PDB entry 4O4J | X-ray diffraction, 2.20 A resolution | chains B and F of the 6 polymer chains in the assembly

[Chain B]
Name: Tubulin beta-2B chain
From: Bos taurus
Reference sequence: Q6B856 (TBB2B_BOVIN); the author numbering skips numbers that UniProt does not, so the offset changes along the chain: 1-42 = UniProt 1-42; 45-360 = UniProt 43-358; 369-455 = UniProt 359-445
Amino-acid sequence (445 residues; each row starts with the number of its first residue; note: 10 numbers in that range are skipped by the numbering (no residue carries them; nothing is unmodelled there)):
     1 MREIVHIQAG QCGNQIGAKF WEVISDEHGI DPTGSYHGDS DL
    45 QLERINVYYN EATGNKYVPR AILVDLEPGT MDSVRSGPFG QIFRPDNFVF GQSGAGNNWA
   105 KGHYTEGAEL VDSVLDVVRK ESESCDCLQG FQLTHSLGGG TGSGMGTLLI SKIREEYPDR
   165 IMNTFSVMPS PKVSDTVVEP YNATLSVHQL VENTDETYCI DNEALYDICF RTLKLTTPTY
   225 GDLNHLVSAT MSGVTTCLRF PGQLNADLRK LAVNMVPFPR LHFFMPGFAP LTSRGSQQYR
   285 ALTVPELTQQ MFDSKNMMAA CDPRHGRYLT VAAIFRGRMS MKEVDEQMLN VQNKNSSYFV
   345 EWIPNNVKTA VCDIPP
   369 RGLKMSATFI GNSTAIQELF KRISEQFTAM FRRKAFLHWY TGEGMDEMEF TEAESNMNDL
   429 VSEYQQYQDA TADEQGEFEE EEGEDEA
Not modelled in the structure: 439-455
Curated features (UniProtKB/Swiss-Prot):
  - motif: Met1 to Ile4 (MREI motif)
  - binding site (GTP): Gln11, Glu71, Ser140, Gly144, Thr145, Gly146, Asn206, Asn228
  - binding site (Mg(2+)): Glu71
  - modified residue: Ser40 (Phosphoserine), Thr57 (Phosphothreonine), Lys60 (N6-acetyllysine), Ser174 (Phosphoserine), Thr287 (Phosphothreonine), Thr292 (Phosphothreonine), Arg320 (Omega-N-methylarginine), Glu448 (5-glutamyl polyglutamate)
  - cross-link (Glycyl lysine isopeptide (Lys-Gly)): Lys60 (interchain with G-Cter in ubiquitin), Lys326 (interchain with G-Cter in ubiquitin)
Ion coordination: Mg2+: Gln11 (together with GDP)
Small-molecule neighbours:
  - GDP (guanosine-5'-diphosphate): Gly10, Gln11, Cys12, Gln15, Ile16, Asp69, Asn101, Ser140, Gly142, Gly143, Gly144, Thr145, Gly146, Ser147, Val171, Pro173, Val177, Asp179, Glu183, Asn206, Leu209, Tyr224, Leu227, Asn228
  - Peloruside A (POU): Gln293, Phe296, Asp297, Ser298, Met301, Pro307, Arg308, Tyr312, Val335, Asn339, Tyr342, Phe343

[Chain F]
Name: Tubulin-tyrosine ligase
From: Gallus gallus
Reference sequence: E1BQ43 (E1BQ43_CHICK); numbering as in UniProt (aligned over 1-378)
Amino-acid sequence (384 residues; each row starts with the number of its first residue):
     1 MYTFVVRDEN SSVYAEVSRL LLATGQWKRL RKDNPRFNLM LGERNRLPFG RLGHEPGLVQ
    61 LVNYYRGADK LCRKASLVKL IKTSPELSES CTWFPESYVI YPTNLKTPVA PAQNGIRHLI
   121 NNTRTDEREV FLAAYNRRRE GREGNVWIAK SSAGAKGEGI LISSEASELL DFIDEQGQVH
   181 VIQKYLEKPL LLEPGHRKFD IRSWVLVDHL YNIYLYREGV LRTSSEPYNS ANFQDKTCHL
   241 TNHCIQKEYS KNYGRYEEGN EMFFEEFNQY LMDALNTTLE NSILLQIKHI IRSCLMCIEP
   301 AISTKHLHYQ SFQLFGFDFM VDEELKVWLI EVNGAPACAQ KLYAELCQGI VDVAISSVFP
   361 LADTGQKTSQ PTSIFIKLHH HHHH
Not modelled in the structure: 98-177, 231-237, 246-253, 276-279, 281-284, 363-372, 379-384
Construct notes: expression tag (379-384)
Small-molecule neighbours: AMP-PCP (ACP; phosphomethylphosphonic acid adenylate ester): Lys74, Gln183, Lys184, Tyr185, Leu186, Lys198, Asp200, His239, Leu240, Thr241, Asn242, Asp318, Met320, Ile330, Glu331, Asn333

[Chain B / chain F interface]
Pairs across the interface (9):
  Arg311(B) - Arg31(F)
  Leu333(B) - Pro56(F)  hydrophobic
  Gln336(B) - Arg36(F)  hydrogen bond
  Asn337(B) - Arg36(F)  hydrogen bond
  Asn337(B) - Pro56(F)
  Asn337(B) - Gly57(F)
  Asn337(B) - Leu58(F)
  Ser340(B) - Asn34(F)  hydrogen bond
  Asn349(B) - Arg36(F)
Interface residues without a listed pair, chain B (8 interface residues in all): Ser341, Glu345
Interface residues without a listed pair, chain F (9 interface residues in all): Lys28, Leu30, Asp33

[Summary]
Chain B and chain F form an interface of 8 and 9 residues respectively, with 3 hydrogen bonds. Among the polar
pairs are Gln336(B)-Arg36(F), Asn337(B)-Arg36(F) and Ser340(B)-Asn34(F). Bound to chain B: GDP and Peloruside
A. Chain F binds AMP-PCP.
Here chain B is Tubulin beta-2B chain (Bos taurus) and chain F is Tubulin-tyrosine ligase (Gallus gallus).
Entry 4O4J (Tubulin-Peloruside A complex) was determined by X-ray diffraction together with 4O4L, 4O4I and
4O4H from the same study.
